PDB entry 1ENK | X-ray diffraction, 2.00 A resolution | chain A

[Chain A]
Name: Endonuclease V
Organism: Enterobacteria phage T4
Notes: EC 3.1.25.1
UniProt: P04418 (END5_BPT4); residues 1-138 here = UniProt positions 1-138
Sequence (138 residues; each row starts with the number of its first residue):
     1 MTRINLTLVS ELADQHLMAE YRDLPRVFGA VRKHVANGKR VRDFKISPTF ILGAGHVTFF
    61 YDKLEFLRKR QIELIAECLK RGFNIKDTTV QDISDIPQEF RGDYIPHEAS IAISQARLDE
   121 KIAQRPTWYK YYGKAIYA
Unresolved in the structure: 1
Sequence notes: conflict Asp-23 (Glu in P04418)
UniProt features mapped onto this chain:
  - active site: Thr-2 (Nucleophile)
  - site: Arg-3 (Substrate binding), Arg-22 (Substrate binding), Arg-26 (Transition state stabilizer), Arg-117 (Substrate binding), Lys-121 (Substrate binding)
  - mutagenesis: Arg-3 (R3K: Complete loss of DNA glycosylase activity), Glu-11 (E11Q: 24% decrease in DNA glycosylase activity), His-16 (H16A: 30% decrease in enzymatic activity; H16C: 40% decrease in enzymatic activity; H16D: 60% decrease in enzymatic activity; H16E: 50% decrease in enzymatic activity ...), Tyr-21 (Y21F: No effect on DNA glycosylase activity), Arg-22 (R22Q: Almost complete loss of DNA glycosylase activity), Arg-26 (R26Q: Almost complete loss of DNA glycosylase activity), Arg-32 (R32Q: 10% decrease in DNA glycosylase activity), Arg-40 (R40Q: 20% decrease in DNA glycosylase activity), Arg-42 (R42Q: 25% decrease in DNA glycosylase activity), Arg-68 (R68Q: 35% decrease in DNA glycosylase activity), Lys-86 (K86Q: No effect on DNA glycosylase activity), Asp-87 (D87E: No effect on DNA glycosylase activity; D87N: 20% decrease in DNA glycosylase activity), 8 further mutagenesis entries in UniProt

[In short]
Curated annotation (UniProt) lists active-site residue Thr-2 and 20 mutagenesis sites.
Chain A is Endonuclease V (Enterobacteria phage T4); the structure, Crystal structure of a pyrimidine dimer
specific excision repair enzyme from bacteriophage T4: refinement at 1.45 ..., was determined by X-ray
diffraction (same publication as 1ENI, 1ENJ and 2END).
